5UXC - chain A; structure by X-ray diffraction, 1.72 A resolution.

# Chain A
Name: Predicted aminoglycoside phosphotransferase
Organism: Brachybacterium faecium
UniProt: C7MEP1 (C7MEP1_BRAFD); residues 1-298 here = UniProt positions 1-298
Amino-acid sequence (299 residues; row label = number of the first residue in the row; numbering starts at 0):
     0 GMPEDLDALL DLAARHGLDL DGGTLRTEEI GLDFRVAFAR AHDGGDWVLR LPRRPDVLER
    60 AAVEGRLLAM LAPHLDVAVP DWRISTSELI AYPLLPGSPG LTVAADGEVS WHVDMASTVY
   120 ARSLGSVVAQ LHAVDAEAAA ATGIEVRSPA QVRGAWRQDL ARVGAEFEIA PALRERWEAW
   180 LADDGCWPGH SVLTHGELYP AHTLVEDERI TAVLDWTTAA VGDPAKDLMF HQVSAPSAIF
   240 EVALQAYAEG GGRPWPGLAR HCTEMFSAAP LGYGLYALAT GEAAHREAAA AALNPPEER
Unresolved in the structure: 296-298
Modified / non-standard residues: Mse1, Mse69, Mse114, Mse228, Mse264 (selenomethionine; parent Met)
Construct notes: expression tag (0)
Metal / ion sites: Mg2+: Asp214 (together with GDP)
Ligand contacts:
  - GDP (guanosine-5'-diphosphate): Glu27, Glu28, Gly30, Phe33, Val35, Phe37, Val47, Arg49, Tyr91, Leu93, Leu94, Gly96, Pro98, Ala200, His201, Leu203, Leu213, Asp214
  - azithromycin (ZIT), molecule 1: Thr23, Arg25, Phe37, Ala38, Arg39, Asp45, Leu93, Gly96, Ser97, Pro98, His111
  - azithromycin (ZIT), molecule 2: Ala71, Pro72, Leu74, Asp75, Val76, Ala77, Pro95, Glu205, Arg208, Ile209, Thr210
Reported in the primary citation:
  - catalytic residues: Glu196, His201, Asp214 (proposed by the authors, not directly observed)

# In short
Ligands of chain A: GDP and azithromycin. From the paper: catalytic residues Glu196, His201 and Asp214.
Chain A is Predicted aminoglycoside phosphotransferase (Brachybacterium faecium); the structure, Crystal
structure of macrolide 2'-phosphotransferase MphH from Brachybacterium faecium in complex with GDP, was
determined by X-ray diffraction, deposited together with 5UXD, 5UXB and 5UXA.
